PDB entry 2YW7 | X-ray diffraction, 3.30 A resolution | chains A and E of the 10 polymer chains in the assembly

Chain A (and E):
Name: Starvation-induced DNA protecting protein
Organism: Mycobacterium smegmatis
Notes: chain E of this document is another copy of the same molecule, construct and numbering; everything in this record applies to it too
UniProt: A0R692 (A0R692_MYCS2); residue numbers follow UniProt; this construct covers 1-183
Sequence (183 residues; row label = number of the first residue in the row):
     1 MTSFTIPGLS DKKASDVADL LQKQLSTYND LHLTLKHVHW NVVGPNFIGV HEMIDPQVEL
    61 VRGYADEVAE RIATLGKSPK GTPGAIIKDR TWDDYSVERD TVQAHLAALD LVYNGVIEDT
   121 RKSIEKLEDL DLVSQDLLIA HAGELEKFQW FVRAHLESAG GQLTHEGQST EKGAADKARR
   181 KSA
Not modelled in the structure: 1-10, 157-183 (chain E: 1-10, 156-183)
Curated features (UniProtKB/Swiss-Prot):
  - binding site (Fe cation): His39, Asp66, Glu70

Chain A / chain E interface:
Contacting residue pairs (56):
  Asp30(A) - Pro83(E)
  Leu33(A) - Leu33(E)  hydrophobic
  Leu33(A) - Gly81(E)
  Leu33(A) - Pro83(E)  hydrophobic
  Thr34(A) - Thr82(E)
  Lys36(A) - Asp66(E)  salt bridge
  His37(A) - Pro79(E)
  His37(A) - Lys80(E)
  His37(A) - Gly81(E)  hydrogen bond (side chain-backbone)
  Trp40(A) - Asp66(E)  hydrogen bond
  Trp40(A) - Ala69(E)  hydrophobic
  Asn41(A) - Ser78(E)
  Asn41(A) - Pro79(E)
  Arg62(A) - Arg62(E)
  Asp66(A) - Lys36(E)  salt bridge
  Asp66(A) - Trp40(E)  hydrogen bond
  Ala69(A) - Trp40(E)  hydrophobic
  Ala73(A) - Arg99(E)  hydrogen bond (backbone-side chain)
  Gly76(A) - Arg99(E)
  Lys77(A) - Arg99(E)
  Ser78(A) - Asn41(E)  hydrogen bond
  Ser78(A) - Glu98(E)
  Ser78(A) - Arg99(E)  hydrogen bond (side chain-backbone)
  Pro79(A) - His37(E)
  Pro79(A) - Trp40(E)  hydrophobic
  Pro79(A) - Asn41(E)
  Lys80(A) - His37(E)
  Lys80(A) - Glu98(E)  salt bridge
  Gly81(A) - Leu33(E)
  Gly81(A) - His37(E)  hydrogen bond (backbone-side chain)
  Gly81(A) - Trp40(E)
  Thr82(A) - Asp94(E)  hydrogen bond
  Thr82(A) - Tyr95(E)
  Pro83(A) - Asp30(E)
  Pro83(A) - Ile86(E)  hydrophobic
  Pro83(A) - Ile87(E)  hydrophobic
  Pro83(A) - Arg90(E)
  Pro83(A) - Asp94(E)
  Gly84(A) - Arg90(E)
  Gly84(A) - Asp94(E)  hydrogen bond (backbone-side chain)
  Ala85(A) - Asp94(E)  hydrogen bond (backbone-side chain)
  Ile86(A) - Leu33(E)  hydrophobic
  Ile86(A) - Pro83(E)  hydrophobic
  Ile87(A) - Pro83(E)
  Ile87(A) - Ile87(E)  hydrophobic
  Arg90(A) - Pro83(E)
  Asp94(A) - Thr82(E)  hydrogen bond
  Asp94(A) - Pro83(E)
  Asp94(A) - Gly84(E)  hydrogen bond (side chain-backbone)
  Asp94(A) - Ala85(E)  hydrogen bond (side chain-backbone)
  Tyr95(A) - Thr82(E)
  Glu98(A) - Ser78(E)
  Arg99(A) - Ala73(E)  hydrogen bond (side chain-backbone)
  Arg99(A) - Gly76(E)
  Arg99(A) - Lys77(E)
  Arg99(A) - Ser78(E)
Interface residues without a listed pair, chain A (34 interface residues in all): Leu25, Asn29, His32, Glu59, Ala65, Thr74
Interface residues without a listed pair, chain E (32 interface residues in all): Leu25, Asn29, His32, Thr34, Ala65

Overview:
34 residues of chain A and 32 residues of chain E are in contact; the contacts include 14 hydrogen bonds and 3
salt bridges. Among the polar pairs are Lys36(A)-Asp66(E), Lys80(A)-Glu98(E) and His37(A)-Gly81(E). From
UniProt: 3 Fe cation-binding residues on chain A.
Both chains are Starvation-induced DNA protecting protein (Mycobacterium smegmatis). Entry 2YW7 (Crystal
structure of C-terminal deletion mutant of Mycobacterium smegmatis Dps) was determined by X-ray diffraction
together with 2YW6 from the same study.
